PDB entry 6MH1 | X-ray diffraction, 1.60 A resolution | chain A

[Chain A]
Name: Bromodomain-containing protein 4
From: Homo sapiens
Notes: fragment: Bromo 1 domain, residues 44-168
Reference sequence: O60885 (BRD4_HUMAN); residue numbers follow UniProt; this construct covers 44-168
Amino-acid sequence (127 residues; row label = number of the first residue in the row):
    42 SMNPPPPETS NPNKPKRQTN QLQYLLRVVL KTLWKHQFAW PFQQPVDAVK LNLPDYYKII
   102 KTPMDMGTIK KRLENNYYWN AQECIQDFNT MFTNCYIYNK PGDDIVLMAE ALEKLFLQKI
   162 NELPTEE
Construct notes: expression tag (42-43)
Residues lining bound ligands: HU-10 (JQP; N-(3,5-dimethylphenyl)-4-[4-(4-fluorophenyl)-1-(piperidin-4-yl)-1H-imidazol-5-yl]pyrimidin-2-amine): W81, P82, F83, V87, L92, L94, Y97, M105, M132, C136, Y139, N140, D145, I146
What the authors report for this chain:
  - binding site for HU-10: W81, N140
  - conformationally variable residues: N140, K141

[In short]
Ligands of chain A: HU-10. From the paper: a binding site for HU-10 at W81 and N140; conformational
variability at N140 and K141.
Chain A is Bromodomain-containing protein 4 (Homo sapiens); the structure, CRYSTAL STRUCTURE OF THE FIRST
BROMODOMAIN OF HUMAN BRD4 IN COMPLEX WITH HU-10, A 1,4,5-Trisubstituted Imidazole ..., was determined by X-ray
diffraction (same publication as 6MH7).
